Entry 7OBQ (electron microscopy, 3.90 A resolution); this record covers chains 1 and z of the 8 polymer chains in the assembly.

# Chain 1
Molecule: Srp RNA
Organism: Canis lupus familiaris
Sequence (249 nucleotides; numbered 27 to 275; the number before each row is that of its first residue):
    27 GCCGGGCGCG GUGGCGCGCG CCUGUAGUCC CAGCUACUCG GGAGGCUGAG GCAGGAGGAU
    87 CGCUUCGCUA UGCCGAUCGG GUGUCCGCAC UAAGUUCGGC AUCAAUAUGG UGACCUCCCG
   147 GGAGCGGGGG ACCACCAGGU UGCCUAAGGA GGGGUGAACC GGCCCAGGUC GGAAACGGAG
   207 CAGGUCAAAA CUCCCGUGCU GAUCAGUAGU GGGAUCGCGC CUGUGAAUAG CAUAGCGAGA
   267 CCCCGUCUC
Not modelled in the structure: 27-93, 259-275

# Chain z
Protein: Signal recognition particle subunit SRP72
Organism: Canis lupus familiaris
Reference sequence: P33731 (SRP72_CANLF); residue numbers follow UniProt; this construct covers 1-671
Sequence (671 residues; numbered 1 to 671; the number before each row is that of its first residue):
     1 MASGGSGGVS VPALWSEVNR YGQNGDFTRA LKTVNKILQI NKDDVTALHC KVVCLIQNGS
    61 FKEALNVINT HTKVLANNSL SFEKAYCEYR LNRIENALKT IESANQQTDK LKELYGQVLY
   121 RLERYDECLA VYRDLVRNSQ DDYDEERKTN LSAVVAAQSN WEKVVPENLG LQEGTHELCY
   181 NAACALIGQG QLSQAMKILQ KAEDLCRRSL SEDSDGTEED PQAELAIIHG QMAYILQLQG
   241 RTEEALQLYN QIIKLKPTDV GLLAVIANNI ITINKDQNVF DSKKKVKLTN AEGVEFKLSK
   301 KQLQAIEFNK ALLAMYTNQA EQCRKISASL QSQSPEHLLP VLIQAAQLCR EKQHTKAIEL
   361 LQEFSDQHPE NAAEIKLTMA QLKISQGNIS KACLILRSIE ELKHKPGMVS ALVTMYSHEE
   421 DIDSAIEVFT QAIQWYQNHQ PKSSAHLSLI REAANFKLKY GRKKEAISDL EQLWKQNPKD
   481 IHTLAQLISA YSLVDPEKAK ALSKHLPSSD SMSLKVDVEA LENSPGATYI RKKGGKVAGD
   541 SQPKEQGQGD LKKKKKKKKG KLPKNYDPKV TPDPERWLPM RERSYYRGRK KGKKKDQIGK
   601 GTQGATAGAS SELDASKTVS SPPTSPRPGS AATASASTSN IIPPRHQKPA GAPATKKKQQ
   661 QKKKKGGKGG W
Not modelled in the structure: 1-553, 616-671
Swiss-Prot annotation at these positions:
  - modified residue: Ala-2 (Blocked amino end (Ala)), Thr-571 (Phosphothreonine), Thr-618 (Phosphothreonine), Ser-630 (Phosphoserine), Ser-635 (Phosphoserine)
  - cross-link: Lys-391 (Glycyl lysine isopeptide (Lys-Gly) (interchain with G-Cter in SUMO1))
Reported in the primary citation:
  - binding site for GMP-PNP: Gln-603

# Chain 1 / chain z interface
Pairs across the interface (35):
  G106(1) with Lys-556(z), hydrogen bond to the base; Lys-559(z), sugar contact
  G107(1) with Lys-556(z), base contact; Lys-559(z), salt bridge to the phosphate
  U110(1) with Trp-577(z), stacking on the base
  C111(1) with Trp-577(z), sugar contact; Leu-578(z), phosphate contact
  C112(1) with Pro-579(z), phosphate contact; Met-580(z), phosphate contact
  G113(1) with Met-580(z), phosphate contact; Arg-589(z), hydrogen bond to the sugar
  C230(1) with Lys-600(z), hydrogen bond to the phosphate
  A231(1) with Lys-600(z), salt bridge to the phosphate
  G232(1) with Lys-600(z), phosphate contact; Gly-601(z), hydrogen bond to the phosphate
  U241(1) with Lys-558(z), hydrogen bond to the sugar; Lys-559(z), sugar contact; Lys-561(z), phosphate contact; Arg-576(z), phosphate contact; Trp-577(z), sugar contact
  C242(1) with Lys-558(z), phosphate contact; Lys-559(z), phosphate contact; Asn-565(z), hydrogen bond to the phosphate; Pro-568(z), base contact; Thr-571(z), base contact; Pro-572(z), base contact; Arg-576(z), hydrogen bond to the sugar
  G243(1) with Lys-555(z), salt bridge to the phosphate; Lys-556(z), phosphate contact; Lys-558(z), salt bridge to the phosphate; Arg-576(z), sugar contact; Trp-577(z), base contact
  C244(1) with Lys-554(z), salt bridge to the phosphate
  G245(1) with Lys-554(z), base contact
  C246(1) with Lys-556(z), base contact
Other interface residues (no listed pair), chain 1 (17 interface residues in all): C114, C247
Other interface residues (no listed pair), chain z (20 interface residues in all): Gly-560, Leu-562

# Overview
Chain 1 and chain z form an interface of 17 and 20 residues respectively, with 7 hydrogen bonds, 5 salt
bridges and 1 aromatic stacking contact. Polar pairs include G106(1)/Lys-556(z), G113(1)/Arg-589(z) and
U241(1)/Lys-558(z). From the paper: a binding site for GMP-PNP at Gln-603(z).
Chain 1 is Srp RNA and chain z is Signal recognition particle subunit SRP72, both from Canis lupus familiaris;
the structure, SRP-SR at the distal site conformation, was determined by electron microscopy.
